4F5P - chains A and T of the 4 polymer chains in the assembly; structure by X-ray diffraction, 1.85 A resolution.

# Chain A
Protein: DNA polymerase beta
From: Homo sapiens
Notes: EC 2.7.7.7, 4.2.99.-
Reference sequence: P06746 (DPOLB_HUMAN); numbering as in UniProt (aligned over 1-335)
Amino-acid sequence (335 residues; numbered 1 to 335; the number before each row is that of its first residue):
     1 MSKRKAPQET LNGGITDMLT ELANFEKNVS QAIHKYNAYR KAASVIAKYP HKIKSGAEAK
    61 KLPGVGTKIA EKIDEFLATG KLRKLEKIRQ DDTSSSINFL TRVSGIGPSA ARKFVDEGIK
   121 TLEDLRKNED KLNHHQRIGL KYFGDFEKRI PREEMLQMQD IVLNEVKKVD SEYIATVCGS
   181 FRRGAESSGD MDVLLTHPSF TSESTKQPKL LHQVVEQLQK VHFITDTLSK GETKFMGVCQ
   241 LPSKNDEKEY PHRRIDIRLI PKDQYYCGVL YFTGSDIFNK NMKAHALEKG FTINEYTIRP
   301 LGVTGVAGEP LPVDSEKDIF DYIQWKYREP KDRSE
Not modelled in the structure: 1-6, 205-207
Differences from the reference sequence: engineered mutation Lys-283 (Arg in P06746)
Swiss-Prot annotation at these positions:
  - region: Arg-183 to Asp-192 (DNA-binding)
  - active site: Lys-72 (Nucleophile)
  - binding site (K(+)): Lys-60, Leu-62, Val-65, Thr-101, Val-103, Ile-106
  - binding site (Na(+)): Lys-60, Leu-62, Val-65, Thr-101, Val-103, Ile-106
  - binding site (dATP): Arg-149, Ser-180, Arg-183, Gly-189, Asp-190
  - binding site (dCTP): Arg-149, Ser-180, Arg-183, Gly-189, Asp-190
  - binding site (dGTP): Arg-149, Ser-180, Arg-183, Gly-189, Asp-190, Asp-192
  - binding site (dTTP): Arg-149, Ser-180, Arg-183, Gly-189, Asp-190
  - binding site (Mg(2+)): Asp-190, Asp-192, Asp-256
  - modified residue: Lys-72 (N6-acetyllysine), Arg-83 (Omega-N-methylarginine), Arg-152 (Omega-N-methylarginine)
  - cross-link (Glycyl lysine isopeptide (Lys-Gly)): Lys-41 (interchain with G-Cter in ubiquitin), Lys-61 (interchain with G-Cter in ubiquitin), Lys-81 (interchain with G-Cter in ubiquitin)
  - natural variant: Leu-22 (L22P: Found in a gastric cancer sample; uncertain significance), Tyr-39 (Y39C: Found in a gastric cancer sample; uncertain significance), Gly-118 (G118V: Decreased DNA-directed DNA polymerase activity), Arg-137 (R137Q: Decreased function in base-excision repair), Arg-149 (R149I: Decreased DNA-directed DNA polymerase activity), Asp-160 (D160N: Found in a gastric cancer sample; uncertain significance), Cys-239 (C239R: Found in a gastric cancer sample; uncertain significance), Lys-289 (K289M: Found in a colon cancer sample; uncertain significance), Asn-294 (N294D: Found in a gastric cancer sample; uncertain significance), Glu-295 (E295K: Found in a gastric cancer sample; uncertain significance)
  - mutagenesis: Phe-25 (F25W: No effect on 5'-dRP lyase activity. Decreased ssDNA binding), His-34 (H34G: Decreased 5'-dRP lyase activity. Decreased ssDNA binding), Lys-35 (K35A: Decreased 5'-dRP lyase activity. Decreased ssDNA binding. Loss of 5'-dRP lyase activity; when associated with A-68 and A-72. Decreased ssDNA binding; when associated with A-68 and A-72 ...), Tyr-39 (Y39F: No effect on 5'-dRP lyase activity; Y39Q: Abolishes DNA polymerase and 5'-dRP lyase activity), Lys-41 (K41R: Abolishes ubiquitination; when associated with R-61 and R-81), Lys-60 (K60A: Decreased 5'-dRP lyase activity. Decreased ssDNA binding), Lys-61 (K61R: Abolishes ubiquitination; when associated with R-41 and R-81), Lys-68 (K68A: No effect on 5'-dRP lyase activity. Decreased ssDNA binding. Loss of 5'-dRP lyase activity; when associated with A-35 and A-72. Decreased ssDNA binding; when associated with A-35 and A-72 ...), Glu-71 (E71Q: No effect on 5'-dRP lyase activity. No effect on structure shown by circular dichroism. No effect on ssDNA binding), Lys-72 (K72A: Severely reduced 5'-dRP lyase activity. Does not affect ssDNA binding. Loss of 5'-dRP lyase activity; when associated with A-35 and A-68. Decreased ssDNA binding ...), Glu-75 (E75A: Slightly decreased 5'-dRP lyase activity. Decreased ssDNA binding. No effect on structure shown by circular dichroism), Lys-81 (K81R: Abolishes ubiquitination; when associated with R-41 and R-61), 5 further mutagenesis entries in UniProt
Bound ions: Na+ site 1 near Thr-101 (its only coordinating residue here); Na+ site 2: Thr-101, Val-103, Ile-106 (shared with 1 residue of chain P); Mg2+: Asp-190, Asp-192 (together with F2A)
Residues lining bound ligands: F2A (2'-deoxy-5'-O-[(S)-hydroxy{[(S)-hydroxy(phosphonooxy)phosphoryl]methyl}phosphoryl]adenosine): Arg-149, Gly-179, Ser-180, Arg-183, Ser-187, Ser-188, Gly-189, Asp-190, Asp-192, Tyr-271, Phe-272, Thr-273, Gly-274, Asp-276, Asn-279
What the authors report for this chain:
  - mutagenesis - R283K: decreased catalytic activity

# Chain T
Molecule: 16-nt DNA strand
Sequence (16 nucleotides; row label = number of the first residue in the row):
     1 CCGACGGCGC ATCAGC

# Interface between chain A and chain T
Contacting residue pairs - 16 pairs, chain A then chain T:
  His-34(A) with DC5(T), stacking on the base
  Asn-133(A) with DT12(T), phosphate contact
  His-134(A) with DT12(T), phosphate contact
  Ser-229(A) with DC10(T), phosphate contact; DA11(T), phosphate contact
  Lys-230(A) with DC10(T), hydrogen bond to the phosphate; DA11(T), hydrogen bond to the phosphate
  Gly-231(A) with DC10(T), phosphate contact
  Glu-232(A) with DC10(T), hydrogen bond to the phosphate
  Thr-233(A) with DG9(T), hydrogen bond to the phosphate; DC10(T), hydrogen bond to the phosphate
  Lys-234(A) with DG9(T), hydrogen bond to the base; DC10(T), hydrogen bond to the phosphate
  Tyr-271(A) with DG6(T), hydrogen bond to the base
  Glu-295(A) with DG6(T), base contact
  Tyr-296(A) with DC8(T), sugar contact
Interface residues without a listed pair, chain A (13 interface residues in all): Leu-228

# Overview
Chain A and chain T form an interface of 13 and 7 residues respectively; the contacts include 8 hydrogen bonds
and 1 aromatic stacking contact. Among the polar pairs are Lys-234(A)/DG9(T), Tyr-271(A)/DG6(T) and
Lys-230(A)/DC10(T). Chain A binds compound F2A. The paper reports that R283K of chain A reduces catalytic
activity.
Chain A is DNA polymerase beta (Homo sapiens) and chain T is a 16-nt DNA strand; the structure, Open ternary
mismatch complex of R283K DNA polymerase beta with a dATP analog, was determined by X-ray diffraction (same
publication as 4F5N, 4F5O, 4F5Q and 4F5R).
